Entry 6HV7 (X-ray diffraction, 3.40 A resolution); this record covers chains I and Y of the 28 polymer chains in the assembly.

[Chain I]
Name: Proteasome subunit beta type-3
From: Saccharomyces cerevisiae (strain ATCC 204508 / S288c)
Notes: EC 3.4.25.1
Reference sequence: P25451 (PSB3_YEAST); residues 0-204 here correspond to UniProt positions 1-205 (UniProt number = residue number + 1)
Amino-acid sequence (205 residues; numbered 0 to 204; the number before each row is that of its first residue; numbering starts at 0):
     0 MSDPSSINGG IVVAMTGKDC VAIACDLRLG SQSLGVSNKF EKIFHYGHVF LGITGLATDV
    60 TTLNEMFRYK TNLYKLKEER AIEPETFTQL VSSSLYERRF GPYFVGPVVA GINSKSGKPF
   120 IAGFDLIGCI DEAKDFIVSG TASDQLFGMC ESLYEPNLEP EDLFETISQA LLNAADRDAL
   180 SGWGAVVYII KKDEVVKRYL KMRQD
Disordered / not traced: 0
UniProt features mapped onto this chain:
  - modified residue: S30 (Phosphoserine)
  - cross-link: K69 (Glycyl lysine isopeptide (Lys-Gly) (interchain with G-Cter in ubiquitin))
Metal / ion sites: Mg2+: S180, D204
Ligand contacts: GQQ (N-[(2S)-1-[[(2S)-1-[[(2S)-1-[4-(aminomethyl)phenyl]-4-methylsulfonyl-butan-2-yl]amino]-4-methyl-1-oxidanylidene-pentan-2-yl]amino]-4-methyl-1-oxidanylidene-pentan-2-yl]pyrazine-2-carboxamide): D124, L125, C128

[Chain Y]
Name: Proteasome subunit beta type-5
From: Saccharomyces cerevisiae (strain ATCC 204508 / S288c)
Notes: EC 3.4.25.1
Reference sequence: P30656 (PSB5_YEAST); residues 1-212 here correspond to UniProt positions 76-287 (UniProt number = residue number + 75)
Amino-acid sequence (212 residues; row label = number of the first residue in the row):
     1 TTTLAFRFQG GIIVAVDSRA TAGNWVASQT VKKVIEINPF LLGTMAGGAA DCQFWETWLG
    61 SQCRLHELRE KERISVAAAS KILSNLVYQY KGAGLSMGTM ICGYTRKEGP TIYYVDSDGT
   121 RLKGDIFCVG SGQTFAYGVL DSNYKWDLSV EDALYLGKRS ILAAAHRDAY SGGSVNLYHV
   181 TEDGWIYHGN HDVGELFWKV KEEEGSFNNV IG
Covalently attached groups: compound GQQ linked to T1
Metal / ion sites: Mg2+: H166, D168
Ligand contacts: GQQ (N-[(2S)-1-[[(2S)-1-[[(2S)-1-[4-(aminomethyl)phenyl]-4-methylsulfonyl-butan-2-yl]amino]-4-methyl-1-oxidanylidene-pentan-2-yl]amino]-4-methyl-1-oxidanylidene-pentan-2-yl]pyrazine-2-carboxamide): R19, A20, T21, A22, A27, V31, K32, K33, M45, A46, G47, G48, A49, Q53, G130, S131

[How chain I and chain Y interact]
Residue-residue contacts - 47 pairs, chain I then chain Y:
  L26(I) with I211(Y), hydrophobic
  R27(I) with A169(Y)
  S32(I) with R167(Y); D168(Y); A169(Y), hydrogen bond (backbone-backbone); Y170(Y)
  L33(I) with F135(Y), hydrophobic; R167(Y)
  G34(I) with R167(Y), hydrogen bond (backbone-side chain)
  V35(I) with R167(Y)
  N37(I) with N209(Y), hydrogen bond (side chain-backbone); V210(Y)
  K38(I) with N209(Y), hydrogen bond (side chain-backbone); I211(Y)
  Q144(I) with W25(Y)
  D175(I) with V26(Y); Q29(Y)
  R176(I) with W25(Y); V26(Y), hydrogen bond (side chain-backbone); A27(Y), hydrogen bond (side chain-backbone); S28(Y)
  D177(I) with N24(Y); V26(Y)
  A178(I) with N24(Y), hydrogen bond (backbone-backbone); V26(Y); A169(Y); Y170(Y), hydrophobic
  L179(I) with N24(Y)
  W182(I) with H166(Y), hydrogen bond (side chain-backbone); R167(Y)
  Y198(I) with I211(Y), hydrophobic
  K200(I) with W198(Y)
  M201(I) with W198(Y)
  R202(I) with Q29(Y); G173(Y), hydrogen bond (side chain-backbone); D192(Y), salt bridge; G194(Y)
  Q203(I) with H166(Y), hydrogen bond (backbone-side chain); F197(Y); W198(Y); V210(Y)
  D204(I) with R19(Y), salt bridge; A165(Y); S171(Y); G172(Y); G173(Y), hydrogen bond (side chain-backbone); V193(Y)
Interface residues without a listed pair, chain I (23 interface residues in all): S5, Q31

[Summary]
Chain I and chain Y form an interface of 23 and 25 residues respectively; the contacts include 11 hydrogen
bonds and 2 salt bridges. Polar contacts include R202(I)-D192(Y), D204(I)-R19(Y) and G34(I)-R167(Y). Ligands
of chain I: compound GQQ. Compound GQQ is covalently linked to T1(Y).
Chain I is Proteasome subunit beta type-3 and chain Y is Proteasome subunit beta type-5, both from
Saccharomyces cerevisiae (strain ATCC 204508 / S288c); the structure, Yeast 20S proteasome with human beta2i
(1-53) in complex with 7, was determined by X-ray diffraction (same publication as 6HTB, 6HTC, 6HTD, 6HTP,
6HTR, 6HUB and 30 further entries).
